PDB entry 9PCZ | electron microscopy, 3.65 A resolution | chains A and B of the 14 polymer chains in the assembly

== Chain A (and B) ==
Protein: Vesicle-fusing ATPase
From: Cricetulus griseus
Notes: EC 3.6.4.6; chain B of this document is another copy of the same molecule, construct and numbering; everything in this record applies to it too
UniProt: P18708 (NSF_CRIGR); residues 1-744 here = UniProt positions 1-744
Sequence (747 residues; each row starts with the number of its first residue; numbers below 1 keep their minus sign (Gly-2 is residue -2)):
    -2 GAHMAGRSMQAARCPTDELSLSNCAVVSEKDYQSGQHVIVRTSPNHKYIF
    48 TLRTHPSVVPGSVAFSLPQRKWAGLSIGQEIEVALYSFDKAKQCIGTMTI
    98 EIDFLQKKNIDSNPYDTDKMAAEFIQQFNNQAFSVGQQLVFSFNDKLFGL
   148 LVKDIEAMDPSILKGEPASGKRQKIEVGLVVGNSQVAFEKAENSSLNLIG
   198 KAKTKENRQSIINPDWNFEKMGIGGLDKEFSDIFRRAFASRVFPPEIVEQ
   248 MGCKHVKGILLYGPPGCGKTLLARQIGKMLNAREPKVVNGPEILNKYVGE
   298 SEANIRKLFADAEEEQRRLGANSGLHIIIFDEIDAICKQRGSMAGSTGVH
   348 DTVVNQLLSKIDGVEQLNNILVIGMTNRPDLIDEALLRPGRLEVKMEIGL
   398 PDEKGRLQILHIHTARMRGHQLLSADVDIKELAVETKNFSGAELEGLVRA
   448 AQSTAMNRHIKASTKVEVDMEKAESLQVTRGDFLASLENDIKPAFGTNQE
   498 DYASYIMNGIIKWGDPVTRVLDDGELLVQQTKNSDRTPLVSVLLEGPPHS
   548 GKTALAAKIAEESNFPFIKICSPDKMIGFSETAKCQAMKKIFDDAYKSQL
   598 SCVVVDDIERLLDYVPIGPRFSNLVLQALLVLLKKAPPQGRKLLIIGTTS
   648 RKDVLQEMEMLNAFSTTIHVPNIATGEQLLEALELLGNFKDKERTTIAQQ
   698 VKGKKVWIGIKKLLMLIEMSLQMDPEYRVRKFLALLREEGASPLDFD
Unresolved in the structure: -2 to 0, 156-168, 741-744 (chain B: -2 to 205, 339-341, 741-744)
Sequence notes: expression tag (-2 to 0)
Metal / ion sites: Mg2+: Thr550 (together with ATP)
Small-molecule neighbours:
  - ADP (adenosine-5'-diphosphate): Ile220, Gly221, Leu223, Pro262, Gly263, Cys264, Gly265, Lys266, Thr267, Leu268, Ile406, His410, Ala439, Glu442
  - ATP (adenosine-5'-triphosphate): Met504, Asn505, Gly506, Ile507, Ile508, Trp510, Val514, Pro545, His546, Ser547, Gly548, Lys549, Thr550, Ala551, Leu552, Ser647, Ile707, Lys708, Leu711
UniProt features mapped onto this chain:
  - binding site (ATP): Asn505 to Trp510, Pro545 to Leu552
  - binding site (Mg(2+)): Thr550
  - modified residue: Lys105 (N6-acetyllysine), Ser207 (Phosphoserine), Tyr259 (Phosphotyrosine), Ser569 (Phosphoserine)
Reported in the primary citation:
  - post-translational modification sites: Ser207 (citing earlier work)

== How chain A and chain B interact ==
Residue-residue contacts - 57 pairs, chain A then chain B:
  Pro211(A) with Lys462(B)
  Asp212(A) with Lys458(B), salt bridge; Lys462(B), salt bridge
  Arg232(A) with Asn454(B), hydrogen bond; Lys458(B)
  Ala236(A) with Ser450(B); Met453(B)
  Ser237(A) with Met453(B)
  Phe240(A) with Met453(B); His456(B)
  Ile244(A) with Glu471(B)
  Glu246(A) with Arg413(B)
  Gln247(A) with His417(B)
  Met248(A) with Leu419(B), hydrophobic; Met453(B), hydrophobic; Leu473(B), hydrophobic
  Cys250(A) with Gln449(B)
  Lys251(A) with Glu442(B), salt bridge; Arg446(B)
  Val295(A) with Asn292(B); Lys293(B)
  Glu297(A) with Lys293(B)
  Ser339(A) with Ala580(B)
  Met340(A) with Phe576(B), hydrophobic
  Thr349(A) with Pro288(B)
  Asn352(A) with Glu329(B), hydrogen bond
  Gln353(A) with Pro288(B)
  Ser356(A) with Asn286(B), hydrogen bond
  Gly360(A) with Arg271(B)
  Val361(A) with Arg271(B); Val284(B), hydrophobic; Asn286(B); Asp328(B)
  Pro386(A) with Glu440(B)
  Glu390(A) with Arg446(B), salt bridge
  Gln526(A) with Gln719(B)
  Gln527(A) with Glu715(B); Met716(B)
  Ser531(A) with Glu715(B), hydrogen bond
  Asp532(A) with Glu715(B)
  Arg533(A) with Asn505(B); Asn685(B); Glu715(B), salt bridge
  Thr534(A) with Glu715(B)
  Pro616(A) with Arg617(B)
  Phe618(A) with Arg617(B), hydrogen bond (backbone-side chain)
  Asn620(A) with Asp610(B), hydrogen bond (side chain-backbone); Val612(B)
  Gln624(A) with Arg607(B), hydrogen bond; Asp610(B); Tyr611(B), hydrogen bond (side chain-backbone)
  Val628(A) with Ile574(B), hydrophobic
  Leu629(A) with Ile574(B), hydrophobic
  Lys632(A) with Asp571(B), salt bridge
  Glu654(A) with Pro613(B); Ile614(B)
  Asn659(A) with His546(B)
Other interface residues (no listed pair), chain A (56 interface residues in all): Tyr294, Gly296, Arg303, Ala341, Glu362, Arg385, Leu523, Cys582, Lys586, Arg617, Leu621, Leu623, Ala625, Leu627, Met655, Glu656, Ser662
Other interface residues (no listed pair), chain B (56 interface residues in all): Pro262, Thr267, Leu291, Met414, Ala439, Ile457, Thr461, Pro545, Pro570, Gly575, Ser577, Leu683, Leu711, Met712, Ile714, Met720

== Summary ==
The chain A/chain B interface involves 56 residues from each chain, with 8 hydrogen bonds and 6 salt bridges.
Among the polar pairs are Asp212(A)-Lys458(B), Asp212(A)-Lys462(B) and Lys251(A)-Glu442(B). Bound to chain A:
ADP and ATP. Curated annotation (UniProt) lists 14 ATP-binding residues and Mg2+-binding residue Thr550(A) on
chain A. The paper reports a modification site at Ser207(A).
Both chains are Vesicle-fusing ATPase (Cricetulus griseus). Entry 9PCZ (22bin20S complex (NSF-alphaSNAP-2:2
syntaxin-1a:SNAP-25), hydrolyzing, class 15) was determined by electron microscopy, deposited together with
9OJR, 9OJU, 9OJZ, 9OK3, 9OK5, 9OKC and 17 further entries.
